Entry 8F5O (electron microscopy, 3.50 A resolution); this record covers chains C and F of the 6 polymer chains in the assembly.

# Chain C
Protein: Intraflagellar transport protein 122 homolog
Organism: Leishmania tarentolae
UniProtKB: A0A640KU89 (A0A640KU89_LEITA); residue numbers follow UniProt; this construct covers 1-1292
Amino-acid sequence (1292 residues; each row starts with the number of its first residue):
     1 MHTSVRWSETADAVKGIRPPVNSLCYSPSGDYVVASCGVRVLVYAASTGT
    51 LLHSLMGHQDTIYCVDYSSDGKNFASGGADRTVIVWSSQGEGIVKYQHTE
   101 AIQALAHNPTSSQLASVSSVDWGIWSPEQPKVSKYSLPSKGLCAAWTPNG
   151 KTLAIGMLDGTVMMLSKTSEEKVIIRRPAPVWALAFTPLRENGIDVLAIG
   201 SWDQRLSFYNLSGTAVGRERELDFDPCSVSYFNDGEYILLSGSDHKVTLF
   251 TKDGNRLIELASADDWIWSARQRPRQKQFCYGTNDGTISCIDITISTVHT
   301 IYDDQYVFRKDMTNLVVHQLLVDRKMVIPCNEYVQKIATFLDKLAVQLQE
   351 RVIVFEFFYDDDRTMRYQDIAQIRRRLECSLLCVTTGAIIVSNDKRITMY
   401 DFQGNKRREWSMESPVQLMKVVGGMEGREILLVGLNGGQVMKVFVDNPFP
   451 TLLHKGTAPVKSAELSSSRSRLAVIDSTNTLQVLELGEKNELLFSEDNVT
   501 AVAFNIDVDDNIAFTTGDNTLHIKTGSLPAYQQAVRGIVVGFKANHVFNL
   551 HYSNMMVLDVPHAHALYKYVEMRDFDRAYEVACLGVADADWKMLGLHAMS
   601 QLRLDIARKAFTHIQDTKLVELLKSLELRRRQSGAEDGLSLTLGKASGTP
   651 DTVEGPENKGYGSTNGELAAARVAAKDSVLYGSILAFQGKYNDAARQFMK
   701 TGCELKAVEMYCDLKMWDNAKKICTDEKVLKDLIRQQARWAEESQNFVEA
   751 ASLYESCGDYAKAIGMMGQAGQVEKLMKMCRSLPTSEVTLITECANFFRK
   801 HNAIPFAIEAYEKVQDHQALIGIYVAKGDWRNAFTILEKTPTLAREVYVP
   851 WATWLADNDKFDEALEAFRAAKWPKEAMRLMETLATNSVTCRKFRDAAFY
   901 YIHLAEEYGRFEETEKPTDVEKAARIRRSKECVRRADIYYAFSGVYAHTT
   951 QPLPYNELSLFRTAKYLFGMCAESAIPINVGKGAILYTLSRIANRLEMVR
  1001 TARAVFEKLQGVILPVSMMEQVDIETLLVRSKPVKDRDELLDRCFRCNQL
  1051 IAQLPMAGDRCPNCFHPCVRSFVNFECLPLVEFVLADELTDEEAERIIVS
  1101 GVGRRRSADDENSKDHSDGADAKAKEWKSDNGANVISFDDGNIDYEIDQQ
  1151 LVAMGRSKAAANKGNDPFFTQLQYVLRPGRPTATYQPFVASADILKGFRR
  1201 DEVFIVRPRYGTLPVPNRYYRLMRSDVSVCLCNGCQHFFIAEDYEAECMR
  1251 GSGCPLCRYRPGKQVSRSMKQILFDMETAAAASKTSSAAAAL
Unresolved in the structure: 633-674, 1102-1166, 1287-1292
Metal / ion sites: Zn2+ site 1: Cys1044, Cys1047, Cys1061, Cys1064; Zn2+ site 2: Cys1232, Cys1235, Cys1254, Cys1257

# Chain F
Protein: WD_REPEATS_REGION domain-containing protein
Organism: Leishmania tarentolae
UniProtKB: A0A640KHB7 (A0A640KHB7_LEITA); residues 1-1376 here = UniProt positions 1-1376
Amino-acid sequence (1376 residues; each row starts with the number of its first residue):
     1 MVLTQQFVISNADLGRGHVVEALHPSSPLIALAGSKGRVLILNKTGKVEH
    51 QLPMQNVVAMEWECSTDTLAIITSSSSDVHLYTHRTRQTDTIDTKLKDLC
   101 FVCWSQSQPLFAIGSKSGQFVLYNRRTLRLVPVADTHKQRLISGMWVPAQ
   151 DSRLLIISEDPSLSISDAEGKVLTTIPLPSVPKSVCVSGMANSPKSSSFA
   201 AVNLDNTLLIVDLRSYATAAGQFNSALGQITCLTAGINGEFLAGFASGTV
   251 ALLDLAGSEVRLRGSLRLLKNAVEMVNFGEGSGVVAAVADNRVGLLRITE
   301 DGIAPTGDEASLESERGVPDLLAWSRDGQQLFVGTNQGNVTVFTLKVLNV
   351 SASYGTLVFSFTSNRTIGVKNLQDNRVVCTVPVNSDPAFISAGMAMLAAG
   401 VNNQVSYYEYFIPNSLPYPMVDPAKNVSQSSQQAHSVFLRTVEYPSPVTD
   451 LKVNSNLAAVVYDGRVQLSPIRDTPEAAAPVYFPESGDTRLVSIALSEVF
   501 FLYATTSRVSVYALHNLQQVATFTCNTGLKRAFANPACTRVAYVDDSSEL
   551 FNVNLVTEVANKAEGYDPDQKMVLWDQAEATVFITYDSEKCATFVNTPHS
   601 RHGATCESVLVKDSSEDNLYTPLPPGYTPVTLFRGTVVCQTPNGTLETVP
   651 LQTHNNIFLRTPNAEAFYNNFSLNRLRWSSNNITSPQEAEDLAVKSLHML
   701 DVELAIRVYRQLSQPSLVLCLEKIRHIHEKNLLLGHVSMIMGYMKDAQNF
   751 FLRSSQPLRALEMRRDMMQWERALTLAEQLAPEEVPIISRDYAQHLEYRG
   801 VYAKALEMYQKGLRQLPTGHASTELSVTVQEVERHNEQCRQGAARSQIRI
   851 GNIADAMKTVKESSEVSFVKECAKLCEENQKHEEAAQLYEKAGDIERAAT
   901 IYIERCKNLKAAERLLPFIKSRNIIGIYARGKEAEGAFVEAEKAFAQAED
   951 WDNAVRLRIEKLNDLHGAYVIVRQTRSANAAALVAKKCTAQKEYGTAVEF
  1001 LVLAKSLDEAFELAKTHDCMFNFESALLNQVQLKDGIAPLSNQADFTMIA
  1051 EYYDNDGKAGQAGMYYHISGHYAKALNKYLESGQPEDIEKAVEVVGKAHS
  1101 DSLTNKFIDYLMGETDGEPKDPSYIFKLYLAMGSYEKAAKTSVIISAKEQ
  1151 EIGNYKSAHKTLVEAYRILQQRNMHVSNDLRRALMLLHSYIIVKDLLKIM
  1201 KDDDTACRMLLRVSRNIQKFPKHITTIVTTTVLQCLKSNFKKSAFEYACY
  1251 LIQNEKHRAEMTEKSRKKIEGIVRRHSKDDAVDPVEPMLPCPYCDAPVAE
  1301 TELDCGACKNTIPFCIVTGKHIVKSDYTSTPCCGFPAIYSALMTRLSGTL
  1351 TCPMCEATIDISNVNRETNPELKALL
Unresolved in the structure: 413-433, 933-1376

# Interface between chain C and chain F
Contacting residue pairs (58; chain C residue first):
  Asp919(C) with Val827(F)
  Val920(C) with Val827(F), hydrophobic; Glu831(F)
  Ala923(C) with Val827(F), hydrophobic
  Ile926(C) with Glu824(F)
  Ala972(C) with Ser755(F), hydrogen bond (backbone-side chain)
  Glu973(C) with Gln756(F), hydrogen bond (backbone-side chain)
  Ser974(C) with Gln756(F), hydrogen bond (backbone-side chain)
  Ala975(C) with Gln756(F)
  Ile976(C) with His726(F), hydrogen bond (backbone-side chain)
  Pro977(C) with His726(F), hydrogen bond (backbone-side chain)
  Ile978(C) with Lys723(F)
  Asn979(C) with Arg725(F), hydrogen bond; His726(F)
  Val980(C) with His726(F)
  Gly981(C) with His726(F)
  Gly983(C) with His728(F), hydrogen bond (backbone-side chain)
  Gln1010(C) with Val556(F); Thr557(F); Lys730(F), hydrogen bond (backbone-side chain)
  Gly1011(C) with Glu729(F); Lys730(F), hydrogen bond (backbone-backbone)
  Val1012(C) with His728(F); Glu729(F)
  Ile1013(C) with His599(F); Leu700(F); His728(F), hydrogen bond (backbone-backbone); Lys730(F); Leu733(F), hydrophobic
  Glu1020(C) with Ala537(F); Ala580(F)
  Asp1023(C) with Arg540(F), salt bridge; Val556(F)
  Ile1024(C) with Phe500(F)
  Thr1026(C) with Val556(F)
  Leu1027(C) with Phe500(F), hydrophobic; Val520(F); Thr539(F); Val556(F), hydrophobic
  Leu1028(C) with Val499(F), hydrophobic; Phe500(F); His515(F)
  Arg1030(C) with Val520(F); Leu555(F); Val556(F), hydrogen bond (side chain-backbone)
  Ser1031(C) with Ala513(F); His515(F), hydrogen bond; Gln518(F); Val520(F)
  Leu1085(C) with His820(F)
  Ala1086(C) with His820(F), hydrogen bond (backbone-side chain)
  Asp1087(C) with Gly819(F); His820(F), hydrogen bond (side chain-backbone)
  Leu1089(C) with His820(F), hydrogen bond (backbone-side chain)
  Pro1214(C) with Glu824(F)
  Val1215(C) with Glu824(F)
  Pro1216(C) with Ser822(F); Glu824(F)
Also at the interface, not in a pair above, chain C (37 interface residues in all): Lys982, Ala984, Thr1090
Also at the interface, not in a pair above, chain F (35 interface residues in all): Ala521, Cys538, Glu558, Arg759, Thr823

# Summary
Chain C and chain F form an interface of 37 and 35 residues respectively; the contacts include 15 hydrogen
bonds and 1 salt bridge. Polar pairs include Asp1023(C)-Arg540(F), Ala972(C)-Ser755(F) and
Glu973(C)-Gln756(F). Cys1044(C), Cys1047(C), Cys1061(C) and Cys1064(C) coordinate Zn2+ site 1.
Here chain C is Intraflagellar transport protein 122 homolog and chain F is WD_REPEATS_REGION
domain-containing protein, both from Leishmania tarentolae. Entry 8F5O (Structure of Leishmania tarentolae
IFT-A (state 1)) was determined by electron microscopy (same publication as 8F5P).
